7L86 - chains A and B of the 8 polymer chains in the assembly; structure by electron microscopy, 3.40 A resolution.

== Chain A ==
Name: BG505 SOSIP MD39 - gp120
Organism: Human immunodeficiency virus 1
Sequence (500 residues; row label = number of the first residue in the row; note: 14 numbers in that range are skipped by the numbering (no residue carries them; nothing is unmodelled there); a row labelled like 185A-185K holds insertion residues (185A, then the next letters in order)):
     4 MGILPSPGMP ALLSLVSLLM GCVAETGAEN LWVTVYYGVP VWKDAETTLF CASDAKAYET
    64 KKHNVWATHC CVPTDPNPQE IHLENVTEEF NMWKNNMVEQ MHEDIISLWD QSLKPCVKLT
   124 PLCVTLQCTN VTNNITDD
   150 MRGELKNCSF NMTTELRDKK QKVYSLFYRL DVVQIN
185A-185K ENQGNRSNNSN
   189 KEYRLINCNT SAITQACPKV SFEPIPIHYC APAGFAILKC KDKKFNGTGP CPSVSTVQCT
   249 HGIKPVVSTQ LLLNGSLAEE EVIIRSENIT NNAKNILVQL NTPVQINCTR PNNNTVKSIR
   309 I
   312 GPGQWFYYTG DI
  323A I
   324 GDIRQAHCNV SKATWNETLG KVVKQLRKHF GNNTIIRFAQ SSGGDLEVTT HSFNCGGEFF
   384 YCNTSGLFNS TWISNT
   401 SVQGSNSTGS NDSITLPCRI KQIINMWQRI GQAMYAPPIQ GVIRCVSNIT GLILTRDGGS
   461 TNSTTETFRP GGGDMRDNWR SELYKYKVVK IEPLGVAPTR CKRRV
Disordered / not traced: 4-32, 58-65, 185A-185K, 401-409
Disulfides: Cys54-Cys74, Cys119-Cys205, Cys126-Cys196, Cys131-Cys157, Cys218-Cys247, Cys228-Cys239, Cys296-Cys331, Cys378-Cys445, Cys385-Cys418
Glycans and other covalent adducts: N-acetylglucosamine (NAG) linked to Asn88, Asn133, Asn137, Asn156, Asn160, Asn197, Asn234, Asn262, Asn276, Asn295, Asn301, Asn332, Asn339, Asn355, Asn386, Asn392, Asn448, Asn462
What the authors report for this chain:
  - post-translational modification sites: Asn355, Asn462

== Chain B ==
Name: BG505 SOSIP MD39 - gp41
Organism: Human immunodeficiency virus 1
Sequence (146 residues; each row starts with the number of its first residue):
   519 SLGFLGAAGS TMGAASMTLT VQARNLLSGI VQQQSNLLRA PEPQQHLLKD THWGIKQLQA
   579 RVLAVEHYLR DQQLLGIWGC SGKLICCTNV PWNSSWSNRN LSEIWDNMTW LQWDKEISNY
   639 TQIIYGLLEE SQNQQEKNEQ DLLALD
Disordered / not traced: 547-569
Disulfides: Cys598-Cys604
Glycans and other covalent adducts: N-acetylglucosamine (NAG) linked to Asn611, Asn637

== Interface between chain A and chain B ==
Contacting residue pairs (92; chain A residue first):
  Leu34(A) with Pro609(B); Trp610(B), hydrogen bond (backbone-backbone); Leu619(B), hydrophobic
  Trp35(A) with Asn607(B); Val608(B); Pro609(B), hydrophobic; Trp610(B)
  Val36(A) with Thr606(B), hydrogen bond (backbone-backbone); Val608(B), hydrogen bond (backbone-backbone); Pro609(B); Trp610(B), hydrophobic; Ile642(B), hydrophobic
  Thr37(A) with Cys604(B)
  Val38(A) with Leu593(B), hydrophobic; Trp596(B), hydrophobic; Leu602(B); Ile603(B); Cys604(B), hydrogen bond (backbone-backbone); Leu646(B), hydrophobic
  Tyr39(A) with Leu602(B); Ile603(B), hydrophobic; Trp623(B); Trp628(B), hydrophobic
  Tyr40(A) with Leu537(B); Leu544(B); Tyr586(B); Gln590(B), hydrogen bond; Leu602(B), hydrogen bond (backbone-backbone)
  Gly41(A) with Leu537(B); Gln540(B), hydrogen bond (backbone-side chain)
  Val42(A) with Leu537(B); Trp628(B), hydrophobic
  Pro43(A) with Leu523(B), hydrophobic; Ala526(B)
  Val44(A) with Trp628(B), hydrophobic; Leu629(B)
  Trp45(A) with Ala526(B), hydrophobic; Leu629(B)
  Thr51(A) with Lys574(B)
  Leu52(A) with Lys574(B)
  Ile84(A) with Leu520(B); Phe522(B); Gly524(B)
  Leu86(A) with Leu523(B)
  Glu87(A) with Ala526(B)
  Asn88(A) with Gly527(B)
  Val89(A) with Ala526(B); Gly527(B)
  Asp107(A) with Trp571(B); Lys574(B), salt bridge
  Ser110(A) with Trp571(B)
  Leu111(A) with Trp571(B)
  Gln114(A) with Trp571(B), hydrogen bond
  Pro220(A) with Ala578(B), hydrophobic
  Ala221(A) with Leu544(B); Leu545(B); Ser546(B); Ala582(B)
  Gly222(A) with Leu544(B)
  Thr244(A) with Leu523(B)
  Lys490(A) with His585(B)
  Ile491(A) with Leu523(B), hydrophobic
  Pro493(A) with Leu544(B), hydrophobic; Asp589(B)
  Leu494(A) with Asp589(B); Leu592(B), hydrophobic; Leu593(B), hydrophobic; Tyr643(B)
  Val496(A) with Trp631(B), hydrogen bond (backbone-side chain); Ile635(B)
  Ala497(A) with Met530(B), hydrophobic; Trp623(B), hydrophobic; Trp631(B)
  Pro498(A) with Trp610(B), hydrophobic; Leu619(B); Ile622(B), hydrophobic; Trp623(B), hydrogen bond (backbone-side chain); Trp631(B)
  Thr499(A) with Trp623(B)
  Arg500(A) with Leu619(B)
  Cys501(A) with Cys605(B), disulfide
  Lys502(A) with Asn607(B)
  Arg503(A) with Trp596(B), hydrogen bond (side chain-backbone); Gly597(B); Cys598(B); Cys604(B), hydrogen bond; Cys605(B), hydrogen bond (side chain-backbone); Thr606(B); Asn607(B), hydrogen bond (backbone-side chain); Gln650(B), hydrogen bond; Gln653(B), hydrogen bond
  Val505(A) with Asn607(B)
Other interface residues (no listed pair), chain A (44 interface residues in all): Thr50, Phe223, Ala224, Gly495
Other interface residues (no listed pair), chain B (52 interface residues in all): Gly521, Ala533, Ala541, Asn543, Leu581, Trp614
Disulfides between the chains: Cys501(A)-Cys605(B)

== In short ==
44 residues of chain A and 52 residues of chain B are in contact, with 1 disulfide bond, 16 hydrogen bonds and
1 salt bridge. Polar pairs include Asp107(A)-Lys574(B), Tyr40(A)-Gln590(B) and Gly41(A)-Gln540(B).
N-acetylglucosamine is covalently linked to Asn88(A), Asn133(A), Asn137(A), Asn156(A), Asn160(A) and Asn197(A)
and 12 more. From the paper: modification sites Asn355(A) and Asn462(A).
Chain A is BG505 SOSIP MD39 - gp120 and chain B is BG505 SOSIP MD39 - gp41, both from Human immunodeficiency
virus 1; the structure, BG505 SOSIP MD39 in complex with the polyclonal Fab pAbC-1 from animal Rh.32034 (Wk26
time point), was determined by electron microscopy, deposited together with 7L7T, 7L7U, 7L85, 7L87, 7L88, 7L89
and 15 further entries.
